Entry 7D46 (electron microscopy, 4.00 A resolution); this record covers chains C and D of the 10 polymer chains in the assembly.

# Chain C (and D)
Molecule: Translation initiation factor eIF-2B subunit beta
Organism: Homo sapiens
Notes: chain D of this document is another copy of the same molecule, construct and numbering; everything in this record applies to it too
Reference sequence: P49770 (EI2BB_HUMAN); numbering as in UniProt (aligned over 1-351)
Amino-acid sequence (351 residues; numbered 1 to 351; the number before each row is that of its first residue):
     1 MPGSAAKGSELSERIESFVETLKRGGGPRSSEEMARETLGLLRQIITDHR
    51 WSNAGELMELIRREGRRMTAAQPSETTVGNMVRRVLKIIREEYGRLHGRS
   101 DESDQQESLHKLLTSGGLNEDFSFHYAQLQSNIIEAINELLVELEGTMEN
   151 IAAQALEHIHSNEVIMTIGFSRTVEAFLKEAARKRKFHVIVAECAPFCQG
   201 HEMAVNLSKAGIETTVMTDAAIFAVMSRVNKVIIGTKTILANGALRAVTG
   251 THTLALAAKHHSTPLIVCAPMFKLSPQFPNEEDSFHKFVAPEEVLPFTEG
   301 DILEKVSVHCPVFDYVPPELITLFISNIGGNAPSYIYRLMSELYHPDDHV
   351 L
Not modelled in the structure: 1-7, 99-121 (chain D: 1-7, 99-118)
UniProt features mapped onto this chain:
  - natural variant: Val85 (V85E: In VWM2), Ala127 (A127V: Found in a patient with Rett syndrome-like phenotype; uncertain significance), Ser171 (S171F: In VWM2), Pro196 (P196S: In VWM2), Gly200 (G200V: In VWM2), Glu213 (E213G: In VWM2), Cys268 (C268Y: In VWM2), Lys273 (K273R: In VWM2), Val316 (V316D: In VWM2), Gly329 (G329V: In VWM2)

# Interface between chain C and chain D
Residue-residue contacts (11):
  His160(C) - Arg228(D)  hydrogen bond
  Glu163(C) - Arg228(D)  salt bridge
  Arg228(C) - His160(D)
  Arg228(C) - Asn230(D)  hydrogen bond (side chain-backbone)
  Arg228(C) - Lys231(D)
  Asn230(C) - Ser227(D)
  Asn230(C) - Arg228(D)
  His260(C) - Ser262(D)
  His261(C) - His261(D)
  Ser262(C) - His260(D)
  Ser262(C) - His261(D)
Other interface residues (no listed pair), chain C (9 interface residues in all): Ser227, Lys231
Other interface residues (no listed pair), chain D (9 interface residues in all): Val229

# In short
Chain C and chain D each contribute 9 residues to their interface, with 2 hydrogen bonds and 1 salt bridge.
Among the polar pairs are Glu163(C)-Arg228(D), His160(C)-Arg228(D) and Arg228(C)-Asn230(D).
Chain C and chain D are both Translation initiation factor eIF-2B subunit beta (Homo sapiens); the structure,
eIF2B apo, was determined by electron microscopy, deposited together with 7D43, 7D44 and 7D45.
